PDB entry 8YH2 | electron microscopy, 3.27 A resolution | chains B and S of the 5 polymer chains in the assembly

Chain B:
Protein: Guanine nucleotide-binding protein G(I)/G(S)/G(T) subunit beta-1
Source organism: Rattus rattus
Reference sequence: P62871 (GBB1_BOVIN); residues 2-340 here = UniProt positions 2-340
Sequence (375 residues; each row starts with the number of its first residue; numbers below 1 keep their minus sign (Met-4 is residue -4)):
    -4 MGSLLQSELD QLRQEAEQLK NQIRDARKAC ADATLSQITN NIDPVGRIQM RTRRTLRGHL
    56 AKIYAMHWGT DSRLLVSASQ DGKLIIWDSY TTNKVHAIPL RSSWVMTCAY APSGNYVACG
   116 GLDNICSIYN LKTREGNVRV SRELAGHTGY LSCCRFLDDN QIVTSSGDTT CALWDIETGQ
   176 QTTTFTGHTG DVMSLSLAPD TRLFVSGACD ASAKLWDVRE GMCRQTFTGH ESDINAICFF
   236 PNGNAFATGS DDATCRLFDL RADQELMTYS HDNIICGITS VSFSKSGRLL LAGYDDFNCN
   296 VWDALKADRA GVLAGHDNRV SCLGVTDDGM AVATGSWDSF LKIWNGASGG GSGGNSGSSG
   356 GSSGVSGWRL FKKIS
Unresolved in the structure: -4 to 4, 341-370
Disulfides: Cys103-Cys114, Cys121-Cys149
Differences from the reference sequence: initiating methionine (-4); expression tag (-3 to 1, 341-370)

Chain S:
Protein: scfv16
Source organism: Mus musculus
Notes: antibody fragment or engineered binder
Sequence (260 residues; numbered 1 to 248 plus 14 insertion-coded residues; 2 numbers in that range are skipped by the numbering (no residue carries them; nothing is unmodelled there); the number before each row is that of its first residue; a row labelled like 121A-121N holds insertion residues (121A, then the next letters in order)):
     1 DVQLVESGGG LVQPGGSRKL SCSASGFAFS SFGMHWVRQA PEKGLEWVAY ISSGSGTIYY
    61 ADTVKGRFTI SRDDPKNTLF LQMTSLRSED TAMYYCVRSI YYYGSSPFDF WGQGTTLTVS
   121 S
121A-121N GGGGSGGGGSGGGG
   124 SDIVMTQATS SVPVTPGESV SISCRSSKSL LHSNGNTYLY WFLQRPGQSP QLLIYRMSNL
   184 ASGVPDRFSG SGSGTAFTLT ISRLEAEDVG VYYCMQHLEY PLTFGAGTKL ELKAAAASSE
   244 DLYFQ
Unresolved in the structure: 1, 121A-121N, 236-248
Disulfides: Cys22-Cys96, Cys147-Cys217

Interface between chain B and chain S:
Contacting residue pairs (13):
  Asp66(B) with Tyr103(S), hydrogen bond
  Arg68(B) with Tyr103(S)
  Leu69(B) with Tyr103(S), hydrophobic
  Asp83(B) with Tyr103(S)
  Val90(B) with Tyr102(S), hydrophobic
  Arg129(B) with Val2(S); Phe27(S); Arg98(S)
  Glu130(B) with Gly26(S); Phe27(S); Ala28(S), hydrogen bond (backbone-backbone); Phe32(S)
  Gly131(B) with Phe32(S)
Interface residues without a listed pair, chain B (10 interface residues in all): His91, Asn132
Interface residues without a listed pair, chain S (9 interface residues in all): Ile100

Overview:
The interface between chain B and chain S involves 10 residues on one side and 9 on the other, with 2 hydrogen
bonds. Polar pairs include Asp66(B)-Tyr103(S) and Glu130(B)-Ala28(S).
Here chain B is Guanine nucleotide-binding protein G(I)/G(S)/G(T) subunit beta-1 (Rattus rattus) and chain S
is scfv16 (Mus musculus). Entry 8YH2 (A3R-Gi complex bound to adenosine) was determined by electron microscopy
together with 8YH0, 8YH3, 8YH5 and 8YH6 from the same study.
